4TX9 - chain A; structure by X-ray diffraction, 1.60 A resolution.

[Chain A]
Name: Phosphoribosyl isomerase A
Organism: Streptomyces sviceus ATCC 29083
Reference sequence: B5I4P8 (B5I4P8_9ACTO); residues 1-245 here = UniProt positions 1-245
Sequence (248 residues; row label = number of the first residue in the row; numbers below 1 keep their minus sign (Ser-2 is residue -2)):
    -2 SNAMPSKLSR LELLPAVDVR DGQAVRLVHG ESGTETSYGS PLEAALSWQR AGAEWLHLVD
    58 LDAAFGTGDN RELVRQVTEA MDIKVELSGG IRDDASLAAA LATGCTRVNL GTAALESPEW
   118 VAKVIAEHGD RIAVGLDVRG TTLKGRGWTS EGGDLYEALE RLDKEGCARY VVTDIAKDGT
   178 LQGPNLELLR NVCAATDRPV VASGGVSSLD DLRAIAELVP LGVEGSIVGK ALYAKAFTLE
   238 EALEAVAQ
Not modelled in the structure: -2 to -1
Sequence notes: expression tag (-2 to 0)
Modified residues: Mse1 (selenomethionine; parent Met); Mse78 (selenomethionine; parent Met)
Ligand contacts: aminoimidazole 4-carboxamide ribonucleotide (AMZ): Leu24, Gly27, His54, Val56, Leu58, Ala60, Ala61, Phe62, Ser85, Gly86, Gly87, Ile88, Arg89, Asn106, Leu107, Gly108, Thr109, Asp134, Arg143, Gly144, Trp145, Thr170
What the authors report for this chain:
  - contacts within the chain: Glu113-Arg143 (salt bridge), Lys141-Glu148 (salt bridge), Gly142-Trp145 (backbone contact)

[In short]
Chain A binds aminoimidazole 4-carboxamide ribonucleotide. From the paper: contacts within the chain involving
Glu113, Arg143 and Lys141 among others.
Chain A is Phosphoribosyl isomerase A (Streptomyces sviceus ATCC 29083); the structure, Crystal structure of
HisAp from Streptomyces sviceus with degraded ProFAR, was determined by X-ray diffraction (same publication as
5DN1, 4X9S, 4WUI, 4W9T and 4U28).
